Entry 7SK3 (electron microscopy, 3.80 A resolution); this record covers chains A and E of the 6 polymer chains in the assembly.

== Chain A ==
Protein: Atypical chemokine receptor 3
Organism: Homo sapiens
UniProtKB: P25106 (ACKR3_HUMAN); residues 2-362 here = UniProt positions 2-362
Amino-acid sequence (393 residues; numbered -1 to 391; the number before each row is that of its first residue; numbers below 1 keep their minus sign (Gly-1 is residue -1)):
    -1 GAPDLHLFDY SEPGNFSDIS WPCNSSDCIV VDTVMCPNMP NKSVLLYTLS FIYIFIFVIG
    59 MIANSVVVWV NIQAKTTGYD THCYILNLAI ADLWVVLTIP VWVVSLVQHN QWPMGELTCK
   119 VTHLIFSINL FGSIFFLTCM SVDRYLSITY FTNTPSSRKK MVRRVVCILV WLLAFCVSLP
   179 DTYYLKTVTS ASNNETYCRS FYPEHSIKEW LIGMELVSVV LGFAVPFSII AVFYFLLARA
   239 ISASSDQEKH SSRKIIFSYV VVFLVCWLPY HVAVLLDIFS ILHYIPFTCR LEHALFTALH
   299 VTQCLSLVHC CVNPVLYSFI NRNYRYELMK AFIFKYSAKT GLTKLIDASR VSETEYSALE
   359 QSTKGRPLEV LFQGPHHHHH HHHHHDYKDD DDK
Not modelled in the structure: -1 to 25, 330-391
Differences from the reference sequence: cloning artifact (-1 to 1); expression tag (363-391)
Curated features (UniProtKB/Swiss-Prot):
  - region: Tyr324 to Lys362 (C-terminal cytoplasmic tail)
  - modified residue (Phosphoserine): Ser347, Ser350, Ser355
  - glycosylation (N-linked (GlcNAc...) asparagine): Asn13, Asn22, Asn39
Disulfides: Cys117-Cys196
What the authors report for this chain:
  - binding site for cholesterol: Trp169
  - contacts within the chain: Tyr232-Tyr257 (pi stacking), Tyr257-Tyr315 (pi stacking)
  - mutagenesis - W100A, F124A, D179A, R197A, E213A, D275A: decreased signaling with Stromal cell-derived factor 1 (citing earlier work)
  - mutagenesis - Y268A, Q301A: decreased signaling with Stromal cell-derived factor 1
  - mutagenesis - Y315A: decreased signaling (citing earlier work)
  - mutagenesis - Y268A, Q301A: increased signaling (constitutive activity)
  - mutagenesis - Y257L: decreased signaling in response to constitutive
  - specificity-determining residues: Ser216, Leu305 (proposed by the authors, not directly observed)

== Chain E ==
Protein: CID24 Fab light chain
Organism: Homo sapiens
Notes: antibody fragment or engineered binder
Amino-acid sequence (215 residues; each row starts with the number of its first residue):
     1 SDIQMTQSPS SLSASVGDRV TITCRASQSV SSAVAWYQQK PGKAPKLLIY SASSLYSGVP
    61 SRFSGSRSGT DFTLTISSLQ PEDFATYYCQ QSYYYPITFG QGTKVEIKRT VAAPSVFIFP
   121 PSDSQLKSGT ASVVCLLNNF YPREAKVQWK VDNALQSGNS QESVTEQDSK DSTYSLSSTL
   181 TLSKADYEKH KVYACEVTHQ GLSSPVTKSF NRGEC
Not modelled in the structure: 1-2, 109-215
Disulfides: Cys24-Cys89

== How chain A and chain E interact ==
Pairs across the interface (10):
  Gly76(A) - Ser32(E)
  Gly76(A) - Ser51(E)  hydrogen bond (backbone-side chain)
  Asn151(A) - Tyr95(E)  hydrogen bond
  Pro153(A) - Tyr93(E)
  Pro153(A) - Tyr95(E)  hydrophobic
  Ser154(A) - Ser92(E)
  Ser154(A) - Tyr93(E)
  Ser155(A) - Tyr93(E)
  Ser155(A) - Tyr94(E)
  Lys158(A) - Ser31(E)

== Summary ==
6 residues of chain A face 7 of chain E across their interface, with 2 hydrogen bonds. Among the polar pairs
are Gly76(A)-Ser51(E) and Asn151(A)-Tyr95(E). From the paper: a binding site for cholesterol at Trp169(A);
W100A, F124A and D179A of chain A, among others, reduce signaling with Stromal cell-derived factor 1; 10
substitutions were tested in all.
Chain A is Atypical chemokine receptor 3 and chain E is CID24 Fab light chain, both from Homo sapiens; the
structure, Cryo-EM structure of ACKR3 in complex with CXCL12, an intracellular Fab, and an extracellular Fab,
was determined by electron microscopy, deposited together with 7SK4, 7SK5, 7SK6, 7SK7, 7SK8 and 7SK9.
